PDB entry 3RYO | X-ray diffraction, 2.80 A resolution | chains A and B of the 6 polymer chains in the assembly

== Chain A (and B) ==
Name: Enhanced intracellular survival protein
Source organism: Mycobacterium tuberculosis
Notes: chain B of this document is another copy of the same molecule, construct and numbering; everything in this record applies to it too
UniProtKB: P71727 (EIS_MYCTU); numbering as in UniProt (aligned over 1-408)
Amino-acid sequence (428 residues; row label = number of the first residue in the row; numbers below 1 keep their minus sign (Mse-19 is residue -19)):
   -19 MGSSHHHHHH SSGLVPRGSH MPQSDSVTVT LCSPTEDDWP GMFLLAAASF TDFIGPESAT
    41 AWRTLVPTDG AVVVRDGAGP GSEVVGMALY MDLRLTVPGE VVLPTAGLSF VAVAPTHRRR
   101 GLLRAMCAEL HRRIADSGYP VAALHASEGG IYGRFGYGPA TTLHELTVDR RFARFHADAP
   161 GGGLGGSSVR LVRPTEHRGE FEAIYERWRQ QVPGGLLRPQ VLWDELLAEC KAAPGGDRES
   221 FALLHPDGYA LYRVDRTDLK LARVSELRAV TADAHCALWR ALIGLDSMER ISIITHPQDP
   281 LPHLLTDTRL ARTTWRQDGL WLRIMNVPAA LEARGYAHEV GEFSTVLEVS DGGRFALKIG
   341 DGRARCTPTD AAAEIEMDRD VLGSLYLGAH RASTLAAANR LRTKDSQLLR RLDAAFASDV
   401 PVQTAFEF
Disordered / not traced: -19 to 7, 162-166
Differences from the reference sequence: expression tag (-19 to 0)
Modified positions: Mse-19, Mse1 (selenomethionine); Mse22, Mse67, Mse71, Mse106, Mse268, Mse305, Mse357 (selenomethionine; parent Met)
Residues lining bound ligands: acetyl coenzyme A (ACO): Phe30, Ser89, Phe90, Val91, Ala92, Val93, Arg98, Arg99, Arg100, Gly101, Leu102, Leu103, Arg104, His125, Ala126, Ser127, Glu128, Gly130, Ile131, Tyr132, Arg134, Phe135, Phe408
Reported in the primary citation:
  - binding site for acetyl coenzyme A: Tyr132, Phe408
  - contacts within the chain: Trp19-Trp42, Trp42-Phe90

== Interface between chain A and chain B ==
Residue-residue contacts (72; chain A residue first):
  Ala126(A) with Arg289(B), hydrogen bond (backbone-side chain)
  Ser127(A) with Arg289(B), hydrogen bond (backbone-side chain)
  Glu128(A) with Arg289(B)
  Gly129(A) with Asp287(B); Arg289(B)
  Gly130(A) with Thr286(B); Asp287(B)
  His144(A) with Arg296(B)
  His156(A) with Arg380(B), hydrogen bond
  Asp158(A) with Asp358(B); Asn379(B), hydrogen bond (backbone-side chain); Arg380(B), salt bridge; Arg382(B), salt bridge
  Pro160(A) with Ala378(B); Asn379(B)
  Ala252(A) with Ala377(B)
  Gln278(A) with Thr374(B), hydrogen bond
  Pro280(A) with Thr374(B); Ala377(B), hydrophobic
  His283(A) with His370(B); Leu375(B); Ala378(B); Arg380(B)
  Leu284(A) with Ala378(B), hydrophobic
  Thr286(A) with Gly129(B); Gly130(B)
  Asp287(A) with Gly129(B); Gly130(B)
  Thr288(A) with Asp298(B)
  Arg289(A) with Ala126(B), hydrogen bond (side chain-backbone); Ser127(B), hydrogen bond (side chain-backbone); Glu128(B); Gly129(B); Gln297(B), hydrogen bond; Asp298(B), salt bridge
  Thr293(A) with Arg296(B)
  Arg296(A) with His144(B); Thr293(B); Arg296(B)
  Gln297(A) with Arg289(B)
  Asp298(A) with Arg289(B), salt bridge
  Glu319(A) with Glu319(B); Val320(B); Gly321(B), hydrogen bond (backbone-backbone); Gln387(B); Arg390(B); Arg391(B), salt bridge
  Val320(A) with Glu319(B)
  Asp358(A) with Asp158(B)
  His370(A) with His283(B)
  Arg371(A) with Ser398(B), hydrogen bond (side chain-backbone); Asp399(B)
  Thr374(A) with Gln278(B), hydrogen bond; His283(B)
  Leu375(A) with His283(B)
  Ala377(A) with Ala252(B); Pro280(B), hydrophobic
  Ala378(A) with Pro160(B); His283(B); Leu284(B), hydrophobic
  Asn379(A) with Asp158(B), hydrogen bond (side chain-backbone); Pro160(B)
  Arg380(A) with His156(B), hydrogen bond; Asp158(B), salt bridge; His283(B)
  Arg382(A) with Asp158(B), salt bridge
  Arg390(A) with Glu319(B), salt bridge; Asp399(B)
  Ala394(A) with Glu319(B)
  Ser398(A) with Arg371(B), hydrogen bond (backbone-side chain)
  Asp399(A) with Arg371(B), hydrogen bond (backbone-side chain); Arg390(B), salt bridge
Also at the interface, not in a pair above, chain A (43 interface residues in all): Ala159, Trp295, Gly321, Arg391, Pro401
Also at the interface, not in a pair above, chain B (42 interface residues in all): Ala159, Thr288, Arg292

== Overview ==
Chain A and chain B form an interface of 43 and 42 residues respectively; the contacts include 15 hydrogen
bonds and 9 salt bridges. Among the polar pairs are Asp158(A)-Arg380(B), Asp158(A)-Arg382(B) and
Arg289(A)-Asp298(B). From the paper: a binding site for acetyl coenzyme A at Tyr132(A) and Phe408(A); contacts
within the chain involving Trp42(A), Trp19(A) and Phe90(A).
Both chains are Enhanced intracellular survival protein (Mycobacterium tuberculosis). Entry 3RYO (Crystal
Structure of Enhanced Intracellular Survival (Eis) Protein from Mycobacterium tuberculosis with Acetyl CoA)
was determined by X-ray diffraction, deposited together with 3SXN and 3UY5.
